PDB entry 4LBI | X-ray diffraction, 2.21 A resolution | chains A and C of the 4 polymer chains in the assembly

Chain A (and C):
Protein: 5-chloro-2-hydroxyhydroquinone dehydrochlorinase (TftG)
Source organism: Burkholderia cepacia
Notes: chain C of this document is another copy of the same molecule, construct and numbering; everything in this record applies to it too
Reference sequence: Q45075 (Q45075_BURCE); residue numbers follow UniProt; this construct covers 1-100
Chain sequence (100 residues; row label = number of the first residue in the row):
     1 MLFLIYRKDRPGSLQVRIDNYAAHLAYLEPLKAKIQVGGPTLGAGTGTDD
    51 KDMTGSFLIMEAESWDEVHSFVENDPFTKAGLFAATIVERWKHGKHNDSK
Not modelled in the structure: 95-100
Modified / non-standard residues: Mse1 (selenomethionine; parent Met); Mse53 (selenomethionine; parent Met); Mse60 (selenomethionine; parent Met)
Reported in the primary citation:
  - catalytic residues: R17, H24, S56, D75, H96, D98 (proposed by the authors, not directly observed)
  - catalytic residues: D9, P76 (by similarity / conservation)
  - mutagenesis - R17A, H24A, S56A, H96A: decreased catalytic activity
  - mutagenesis - H24A: decreased stability

Chain A / chain C interface:
Contacting residue pairs (63):
  L4(A) - T41(C)
  L4(A) - F57(C)  hydrophobic
  Y6(A) - I87(C)
  Y6(A) - E89(C)  hydrogen bond
  K8(A) - E89(C)  salt bridge
  V37(A) - V37(C)  hydrophobic
  V37(A) - I59(C)  hydrophobic
  V37(A) - W91(C)  hydrophobic
  G38(A) - W91(C)
  G38(A) - H93(C)
  G38(A) - G94(C)  hydrogen bond (backbone-backbone)
  G39(A) - W91(C)  hydrogen bond (backbone-side chain)
  G39(A) - K92(C)
  G39(A) - H93(C)
  G39(A) - G94(C)
  P40(A) - W91(C)
  P40(A) - K92(C)  hydrogen bond (backbone-backbone)
  T41(A) - L4(C)
  T41(A) - E89(C)
  T41(A) - R90(C)
  T41(A) - W91(C)
  L42(A) - R90(C)  hydrogen bond (backbone-backbone)
  L42(A) - W91(C)
  L42(A) - K92(C)
  G43(A) - R90(C)  hydrogen bond (backbone-side chain)
  A44(A) - R90(C)  hydrogen bond (backbone-side chain)
  G45(A) - Mse1(C)
  G45(A) - R90(C)  hydrogen bond (backbone-side chain)
  T46(A) - Mse1(C)
  T46(A) - R90(C)
  G47(A) - R90(C)  hydrogen bond (backbone-side chain)
  T48(A) - K92(C)  hydrogen bond (backbone-side chain)
  F57(A) - L4(C)  hydrophobic
  F57(A) - F57(C)  hydrophobic
  F57(A) - W91(C)
  I59(A) - V37(C)  hydrophobic
  I87(A) - Y6(C)
  I87(A) - I87(C)  hydrophobic
  E89(A) - Y6(C)  hydrogen bond
  E89(A) - K8(C)  salt bridge
  E89(A) - T41(C)
  R90(A) - T41(C)
  R90(A) - L42(C)  hydrogen bond (backbone-backbone)
  R90(A) - G43(C)  hydrogen bond (side chain-backbone)
  R90(A) - A44(C)
  R90(A) - G45(C)  hydrogen bond (side chain-backbone)
  R90(A) - T46(C)
  R90(A) - G47(C)  hydrogen bond (side chain-backbone)
  W91(A) - V37(C)  hydrophobic
  W91(A) - G38(C)
  W91(A) - G39(C)  hydrogen bond (side chain-backbone)
  W91(A) - P40(C)
  W91(A) - T41(C)
  W91(A) - L42(C)
  W91(A) - F57(C)
  K92(A) - G39(C)
  K92(A) - P40(C)  hydrogen bond (backbone-backbone)
  K92(A) - L42(C)
  K92(A) - T48(C)  hydrogen bond (side chain-backbone)
  H93(A) - G38(C)
  G94(A) - G38(C)  hydrogen bond (backbone-backbone)
  G94(A) - G39(C)
  G94(A) - P40(C)
Interface residues without a listed pair, chain A (26 interface residues in all): D49, D52
Interface residues without a listed pair, chain C (26 interface residues in all): D52

Overview:
The chain A/chain C interface involves 26 residues from each chain; the contacts include 19 hydrogen bonds and
2 salt bridges. Among the polar pairs are K8(A)-E89(C), Y6(A)-E89(C) and G39(A)-W91(C). The paper reports
catalytic residues R17(A), H24(A) and S56(A) among others; R17A, H24A and S56A of chain A, among others,
reduce catalytic activity.
Chain A and chain C are both 5-chloro-2-hydroxyhydroquinone dehydrochlorinase (TftG) (Burkholderia cepacia);
the structure, 5-chloro-2-hydroxyhydroquinone dehydrochlorinase (TftG) from Burkholderia phenoliruptrix
AC1100: Selenomethionyl Apo-form, was determined by X-ray diffraction (same publication as 4LBH and 4LBP).
